4XVU - chains A and C of the 14 polymer chains in the assembly; structure by X-ray diffraction, 2.35 A resolution.

# Chain A
Molecule: ATPase GET3
Organism: Saccharomyces cerevisiae (ATCC 204508 / S288c)
Notes: EC 3.6.-.-
UniProt: Q12154 (GET3_YEAST); residue numbers follow UniProt; this construct covers 1-354
Amino-acid sequence (354 residues; row label = number of the first residue in the row):
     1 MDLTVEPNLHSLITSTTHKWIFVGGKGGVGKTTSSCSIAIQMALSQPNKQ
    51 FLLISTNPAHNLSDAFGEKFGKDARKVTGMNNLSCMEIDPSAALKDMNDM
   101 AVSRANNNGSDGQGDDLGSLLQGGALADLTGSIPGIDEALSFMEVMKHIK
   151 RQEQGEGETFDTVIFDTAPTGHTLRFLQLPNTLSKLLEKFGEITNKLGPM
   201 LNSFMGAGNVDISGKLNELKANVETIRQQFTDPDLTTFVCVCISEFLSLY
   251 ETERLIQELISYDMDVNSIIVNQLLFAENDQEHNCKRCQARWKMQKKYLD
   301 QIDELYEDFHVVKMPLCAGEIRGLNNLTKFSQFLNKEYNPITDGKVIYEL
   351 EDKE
Unresolved in the structure: 1-3, 104-125, 157-158, 191-214, 353-354
Construct notes: engineered mutation Asn57 (Asp in Q12154)
Bound ions: Mg2+: Thr32 (together with ATP); Zn2+: Cys285, Cys288 (shared with 2 residues of chain B)
Residues lining bound ligands:
  - ATP (adenosine-5'-triphosphate), molecule 1: Lys26, Gly27, Gly28, Val29, Gly30, Lys31, Thr32, Thr33, Asn57, Pro169, Asn272, Gln273, Pro315, Leu316, Cys317, Ile321, Phe330
  - ATP, molecule 2: Lys26, Gly27, Glu245, Phe246, Leu247, Arg291
Swiss-Prot annotation at these positions:
  - binding site (ATP): Lys26 to Thr33, Glu245, Asn272, Pro315 to Arg322
  - binding site (Zn(2+)): Cys285, Cys288
From the paper describing this entry:
  - mutagenesis - E253R: abolished binding to Get4

# Chain C
Molecule: Antibody heavy chain
Organism: Homo sapiens, synthetic construct
Notes: antibody fragment or engineered binder
Amino-acid sequence (230 residues; numbered 1 to 230; the number before each row is that of its first residue):
     1 EISEVQLVESGGGLVQPGGSLRLSCAASGFNLYYYSIHWVRQAPGKGLEW
    51 VASISPYSSSTSYADSVKGRFTISADTSKNTAYLQMNSLRAEDTAVYYCA
   101 RGRWYRRALDYWGQGTLVTVSSASTKGPSVFPLAPSSKSTSGGTAALGCL
   151 VKDYFPEPVTVSWNSGALTSGVHTFPAVLQSSGLYSLSSVVTVPSSSLGT
   201 QTYICNVNHKPSNTKVDKKVEPKSCDKTHT
Unresolved in the structure: 1-3, 226-230
Cystine bridges: Cys25-Cys99, Cys149-Cys205

# Interface between chain A and chain C
Residue-residue contacts - 14 pairs, chain A then chain C:
  Ser63(A) with Tyr33(C)
  Asp64(A) with Tyr33(C), hydrogen bond; Tyr34(C), hydrogen bond (backbone-side chain)
  Gly67(A) with Asn31(C), hydrogen bond (backbone-side chain); Tyr33(C); Tyr34(C), hydrogen bond (backbone-side chain)
  Glu68(A) with Tyr33(C); Thr77(C)
  Lys69(A) with Tyr33(C); Pro56(C); Ser59(C), hydrogen bond; Thr77(C), hydrogen bond (backbone-side chain)
  Thr78(A) with Ser78(C)
  Arg322(A) with Tyr34(C)
Also at the interface, not in a pair above, chain A (9 interface residues in all): Ala65, Phe66

# Summary
9 residues of chain A and 7 residues of chain C are in contact, with 6 hydrogen bonds. Polar pairs include
Asp64(A)-Tyr33(C), Asp64(A)-Tyr34(C) and Gly67(A)-Asn31(C). Chain A binds ATP. Curated annotation (UniProt)
lists 18 ATP-binding residues and Zn2+-binding residues Cys285(A) and Cys288(A) on chain A. From the paper:
E253R of chain A abolishes binding to Get4.
Chain A is ATPase GET3 (Saccharomyces cerevisiae (ATCC 204508 / S288c)) and chain C is Antibody heavy chain
(Homo sapiens, synthetic construct); the structure, Structure of Get3 bound to the transmembrane domain of
Nyv1, was determined by X-ray diffraction (same publication as 4XWO and 4XTR).
